PDB entry 4A0I | X-ray diffraction, 2.60 A resolution | chains A and C of the 4 polymer chains in the assembly

# Chain A
Protein: Baculoviral iap repeat-containing protein 5
Source organism: Homo sapiens
UniProtKB: O15392 (BIRC5_HUMAN); residue numbers follow UniProt; this construct covers 1-142
Sequence (142 residues; each row starts with the number of its first residue):
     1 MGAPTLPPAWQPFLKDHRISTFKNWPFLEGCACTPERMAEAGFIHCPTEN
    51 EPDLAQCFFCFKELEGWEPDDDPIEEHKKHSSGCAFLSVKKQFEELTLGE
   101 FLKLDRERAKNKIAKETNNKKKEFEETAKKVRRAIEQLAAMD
Not modelled in the structure: 1-4, 141-142
Construct notes: variant Lys129 (Glu in O15392)
Metal / ion sites: Zn2+: Cys57, Cys60, His77, Cys84

# Chain C
Protein: Shugoshin-like 1
UniProtKB: Q5FBB7 (SGOL1_HUMAN); residues 1-5 here correspond to UniProt positions 2-6 (UniProt number = residue number + 1)
Sequence (5 residues; row label = number of the first residue in the row):
     1 AKERC
Not modelled in the structure: 5

# Chain A / chain C interface
Pairs across the interface - 17 pairs, chain A then chain C:
  Glu51(A) - Arg4(C)  salt bridge
  Leu54(A) - Arg4(C)
  Lys62(A) - Glu3(C)  salt bridge
  Glu63(A) - Glu3(C)
  Glu63(A) - Arg4(C)  salt bridge
  Leu64(A) - Lys2(C)
  Glu65(A) - Ala1(C)
  Glu65(A) - Lys2(C)  hydrogen bond (backbone-backbone)
  Glu65(A) - Glu3(C)
  Glu65(A) - Arg4(C)
  Gly66(A) - Ala1(C)
  Gly66(A) - Lys2(C)
  Trp67(A) - Ala1(C)  hydrophobic
  Asp71(A) - Ala1(C)
  Glu76(A) - Ala1(C)  hydrogen bond (side chain-backbone)
  His80(A) - Ala1(C)  hydrogen bond (side chain-backbone)
  His80(A) - Glu3(C)  salt bridge

# In short
Chain A and chain C form an interface of 11 and 4 residues respectively; the contacts include 3 hydrogen bonds
and 4 salt bridges. Polar contacts include Glu51(A)-Arg4(C), Lys62(A)-Glu3(C) and Glu63(A)-Arg4(C). The Zn2+
site is built by Cys57(A), Cys60(A), His77(A) and Cys84(A).
Here chain A is Baculoviral iap repeat-containing protein 5 (Homo sapiens) and chain C is Shugoshin-like 1.
Entry 4A0I (Crystal structure of Survivin bound to the N-terminal tail of hSgo1) was determined by X-ray
diffraction together with 4A0J and 4A0N from the same study.
